1OVR - chain A; structure by X-ray diffraction, 2.99 A resolution.

Chain A:
Molecule: four-helix bundle model di-Mn(II)-DF1-L13
Chain sequence (50 residues; row label = number of the first residue in the row; numbering starts at 0):
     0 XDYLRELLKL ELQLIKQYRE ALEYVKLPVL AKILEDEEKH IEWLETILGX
Modified positions: ACE (acetyl group) at position 0; NH2 (amino group) at position 49
Bound ions: Mn2+: Glu-10, Glu-36, His-39

In short:
The Mn2+ site is built by Glu-10, Glu-36 and His-39.
Chain A is four-helix bundle model di-Mn(II)-DF1-L13; the structure, CRYSTAL STRUCTURE OF FOUR-HELIX BUNDLE
MODEL di-Mn(II)-DF1-L13, was determined by X-ray diffraction, deposited together with 1OVU and 1OVV.
